3OPH - chain A; structure by X-ray diffraction, 1.34 A resolution.

[Chain A]
Protein: Beta-lactamase SHV-1
Source organism: Klebsiella pneumoniae
Notes: EC 3.5.2.6
Reference sequence: P0AD64 (BLA1_KLEPN); the author numbering skips numbers that UniProt does not, so the offset changes along the chain: 5-238 = UniProt 1-234; 240-252 = UniProt 235-247; 254-292 = UniProt 248-286
Sequence (286 residues; numbered 5 to 292; 2 numbers in that range are skipped by the numbering (no residue carries them; nothing is unmodelled there); the number before each row is that of its first residue):
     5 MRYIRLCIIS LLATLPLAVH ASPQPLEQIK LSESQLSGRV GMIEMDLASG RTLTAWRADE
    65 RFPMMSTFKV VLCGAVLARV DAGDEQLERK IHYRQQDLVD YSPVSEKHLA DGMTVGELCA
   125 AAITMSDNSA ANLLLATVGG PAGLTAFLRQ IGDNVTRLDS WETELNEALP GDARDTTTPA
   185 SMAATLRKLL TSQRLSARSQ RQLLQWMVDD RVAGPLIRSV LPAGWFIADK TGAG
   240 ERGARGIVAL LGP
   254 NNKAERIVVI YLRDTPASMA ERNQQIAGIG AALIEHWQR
Not modelled in the structure: 5-25
Construct notes: engineered mutation Ser164 (Arg160 in P0AD64)
Cystine bridges: Cys77-Cys123
Small-molecule neighbours:
  - cyclohexyl-hexyl-beta-D-maltoside (MA4), molecule 1: Ser26, Pro27, Gln32, Ser36, Gln39, Ile221, Val224, Leu225, Ile231, Ile246, Ala248, Leu250, Val261, Ile263, Gln277, Gln278, Ile279, Ala280, Gly281, Gly283, Ala284, Ile287
  - cyclohexyl-hexyl-beta-D-maltoside (MA4), molecule 2: Ala217, Leu220, Ile221, Val224, Thr235, Arg244, Ile246, Asn276, Ile279, Ala280
What the authors report for this chain:
  - catalytic residues: Ser70, Glu166 (citing earlier work)
  - conformationally variable residues: Glu171
  - mutagenesis - R164S: increased binding to SA2
  - mutagenesis - R164S: increased binding to tazobactam
  - contacts within the chain: Asp163-Asp179 (backbone contact)

[In short]
Bound to chain A: cyclohexyl-hexyl-beta-D-maltoside. The paper reports catalytic residues Ser70 and Glu166;
R164S increases binding to SA2.
Chain A is Beta-lactamase SHV-1 (Klebsiella pneumoniae); the structure, ESBL R164S mutant of SHV-1
beta-lactamase, was determined by X-ray diffraction together with 3OPL, 3OPP and 3OPR from the same study.
